Entry 8WY5 (electron microscopy, 3.12 A resolution); this record covers chains A and F of the 8 polymer chains in the assembly.

[Chain A]
Name: Endonuclease GajA
From: Bacillus cereus VD045
Notes: EC 3.1.-.-
UniProt: J8H9C1 (GAJA_BACC6); residues 1-578 here = UniProt positions 1-578
Sequence (578 residues; numbered 1 to 578; the number before each row is that of its first residue):
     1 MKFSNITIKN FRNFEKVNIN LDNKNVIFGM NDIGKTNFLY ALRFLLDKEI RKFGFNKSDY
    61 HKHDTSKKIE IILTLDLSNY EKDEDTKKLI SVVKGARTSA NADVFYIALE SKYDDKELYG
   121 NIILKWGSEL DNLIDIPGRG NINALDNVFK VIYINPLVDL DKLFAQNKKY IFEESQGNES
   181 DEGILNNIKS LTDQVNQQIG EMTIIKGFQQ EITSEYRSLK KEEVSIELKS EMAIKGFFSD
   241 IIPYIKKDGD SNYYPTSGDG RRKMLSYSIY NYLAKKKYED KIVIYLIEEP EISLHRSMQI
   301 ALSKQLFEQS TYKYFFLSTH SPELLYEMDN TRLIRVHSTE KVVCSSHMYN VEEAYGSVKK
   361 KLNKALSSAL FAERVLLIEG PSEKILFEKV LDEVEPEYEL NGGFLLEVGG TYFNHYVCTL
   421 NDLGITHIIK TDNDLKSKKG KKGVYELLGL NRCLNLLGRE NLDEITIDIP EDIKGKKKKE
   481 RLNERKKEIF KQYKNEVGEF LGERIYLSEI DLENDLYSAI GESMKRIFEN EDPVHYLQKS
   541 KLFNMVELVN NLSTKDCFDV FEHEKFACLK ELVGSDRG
Not modelled in the structure: 157-280, 352-362, 576-578
Metal / ion sites: Ca2+: Asp-432 (shared with 1 residue of chain E)
Curated features (UniProtKB/Swiss-Prot):
  - binding site (ATP): Asp-32 to Thr-36
  - binding site (a divalent metal cation): Glu-379, Glu-383, Asp-463, Glu-464, Glu-513
  - site (Interaction with GajB): Lys-94, Arg-97

[Chain F]
Molecule: 19-nt DNA strand
Sequence (19 nucleotides; row label = number of the first residue in the row):
     2 AAAATAACCG GGTTATTAA
Metal / ion sites: Ca2+: DG11 (shared with 2 residues of chain B)

[Chain A / chain F interface]
Pairs across the interface (15; chain A residue first):
  Gly-409(A) / DG12(F)  base contact
  Tyr-412(A) / DG13(F)  sugar contact
  His-415(A) / DT14(F)  salt bridge to the phosphate
  Lys-436(A) / DT15(F)  base contact
  Lys-438(A) / DT17(F)  salt bridge to the phosphate
  Lys-439(A) / DA16(F)  hydrogen bond to the sugar
  Lys-439(A) / DT17(F)  phosphate contact
  Lys-439(A) / DT18(F)  phosphate contact
  Lys-441(A) / DT17(F)  phosphate contact
  Lys-441(A) / DT18(F)  salt bridge to the phosphate
  Asn-461(A) / DA16(F)  phosphate contact
  Gly-475(A) / DT6(F)  phosphate contact
  Lys-476(A) / DA5(F)  salt bridge to the phosphate
  His-535(A) / DA5(F)  salt bridge to the phosphate
  Lys-539(A) / DA5(F)  salt bridge to the phosphate
Also at the interface, not in a pair above, chain A (15 interface residues in all): Gly-410, Asn-414, Gly-440
Also at the interface, not in a pair above, chain F (10 interface residues in all): DA4

[In short]
Chain A and chain F form an interface of 15 and 10 residues respectively, with 1 hydrogen bond and 6 salt
bridges. Polar pairs include Lys-439(A)/DA16(F), His-415(A)/DT14(F) and Lys-438(A)/DT17(F). From UniProt: 5
ATP-binding residues and 5 divalent metal cation-binding residues on chain A.
Here chain A is Endonuclease GajA (Bacillus cereus VD045) and chain F is a 19-nt DNA strand. Entry 8WY5
(Structure of Gabija GajA in complex with DNA) was determined by electron microscopy (same publication as
8JQB, 8JQC, 8X51 and 8X5N).
